PDB entry 6R25 | electron microscopy, 4.61 A resolution (low resolution: residue-level contacts below are approximate; hydrogen-bond / salt-bridge calls are withheld) | chains A and I of the 13 polymer chains in the assembly

Chain A:
Molecule: Histone H3
Organism: Xenopus laevis
UniProtKB: A0A310TTQ1 (A0A310TTQ1_XENLA); residues 1-135 here correspond to UniProt positions 2-136 (UniProt number = residue number + 1)
Amino-acid sequence (135 residues; each row starts with the number of its first residue):
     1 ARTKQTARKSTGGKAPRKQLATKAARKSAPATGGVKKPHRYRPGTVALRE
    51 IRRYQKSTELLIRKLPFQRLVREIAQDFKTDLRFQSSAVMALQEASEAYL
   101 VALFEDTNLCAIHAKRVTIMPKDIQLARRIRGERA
Disordered / not traced: 1-36
Reported in the primary citation:
  - mutagenesis - K23M/K27M: unchanged catalytic activity on H31-40 peptide
  - mutagenesis - K23M/K27M: unchanged binding to Lysine-specific histone demethylase 1B

Chain I:
Molecule: 147-nt DNA strand
Sequence (147 nucleotides; each row starts with the number of its first residue; numbers below 1 keep their minus sign (DA-73 is residue -73)):
   -73 ATCGGATGTATATATCTGACACGTGCCTGGAGACTAGGGAGTAATCCCCT
   -23 TGGCGGTTAAAACGCGGGGGACAGCGCGTACGTGCGTTTAAGCGGTGCTA
    27 GAGCTGTCTACGACCAATTGAGCGGCCTCGGCACCGGGATTCTCGAT

Interface between chain A and chain I:
Pairs across the interface - 19 pairs, chain A then chain I:
  His39(A) - DG71(I)
  Arg40(A) - DG71(I)
  Tyr41(A) - DC70(I)
  Tyr41(A) - DG71(I)
  Arg42(A) - DG-5(I)
  Arg42(A) - DC70(I)
  Thr45(A) - DC70(I)
  Arg72(A) - DT-23(I)
  Arg83(A) - DT-23(I)
  Phe84(A) - DT-24(I)
  Phe84(A) - DT-23(I)
  Gln85(A) - DT-24(I)
  Arg116(A) - DA-3(I)
  Arg116(A) - DC-2(I)
  Val117(A) - DG-4(I)
  Val117(A) - DA-3(I)
  Thr118(A) - DG-4(I)
  Thr118(A) - DA-3(I)
  Met120(A) - DC-2(I)
Other interface residues (no listed pair), chain A (16 interface residues in all): Pro43, Arg63, Lys115
Other interface residues (no listed pair), chain I (10 interface residues in all): DA-13, DT69

Overview:
16 residues of chain A and 10 residues of chain I are in contact. From the paper: K23M/K27M of chain A leave
catalytic activity on H31-40 peptide unchanged; K23M/K27M of chain A leave binding to Lysine-specific histone
demethylase 1B unchanged.
Here chain A is Histone H3 (Xenopus laevis) and chain I is a 147-nt DNA strand. Entry 6R25 (Structure of
LSD2/NPAC-linker/nucleosome core particle complex: Class 3) was determined by electron microscopy (same
publication as 6R1T and 6R1U).
